Entry 5L75 (X-ray diffraction, 3.70 A resolution); this record covers chains A and B of the 4 polymer chains in the assembly.

[Chain A (and B)]
Protein: Lipopolysaccharide ABC transporter, ATP-binding protein LptB
Source organism: Klebsiella pneumoniae IS22
Notes: chain B of this document is another copy of the same molecule, construct and numbering; everything in this record applies to it too
UniProt: W1B6A5 (W1B6A5_KLEPN); numbering as in UniProt (aligned over 1-241)
Sequence (241 residues; numbered 1 to 241; the number before each row is that of its first residue):
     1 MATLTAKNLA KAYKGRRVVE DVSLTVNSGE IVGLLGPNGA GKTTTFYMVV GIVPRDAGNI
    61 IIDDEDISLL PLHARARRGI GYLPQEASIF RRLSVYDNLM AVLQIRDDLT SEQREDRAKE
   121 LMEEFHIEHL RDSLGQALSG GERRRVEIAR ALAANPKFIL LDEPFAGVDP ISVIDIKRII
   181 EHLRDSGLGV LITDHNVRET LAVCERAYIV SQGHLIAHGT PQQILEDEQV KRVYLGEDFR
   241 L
Not modelled in the structure: 1, 237-241 (chain B: 238-241)
Ion coordination: platinum (II) ion near Glu30 (its only coordinating residue here)

[Chain A / chain B interface]
Contacting residue pairs - 24 pairs, chain A then chain B:
  Pro37(A) with Asp169(B)
  Asn38(A) with Asp169(B), hydrogen bond (backbone-side chain)
  Gly167(A) with Asn38(B); His195(B), hydrogen bond (backbone-side chain)
  Val168(A) with His195(B)
  Asp169(A) with Pro37(B); Asn38(B), hydrogen bond (side chain-backbone); His195(B); Tyr234(B)
  Pro170(A) with Tyr234(B); Leu235(B)
  Ile171(A) with Lys231(B); Arg232(B); Val233(B); Tyr234(B), hydrogen bond (backbone-backbone)
  Val197(A) with Pro170(B), hydrophobic
  Arg198(A) with Arg198(B)
  Arg232(A) with Ile171(B)
  Val233(A) with Ile171(B)
  Tyr234(A) with Pro170(B); Ile171(B), hydrogen bond (backbone-backbone)
  Leu235(A) with Pro170(B)
  Gly236(A) with Ile171(B); Ile174(B)
Other interface residues (no listed pair), chain A (15 interface residues in all): His195
Other interface residues (no listed pair), chain B (15 interface residues in all): Gly167, Val168

[Overview]
The chain A/chain B interface involves 15 residues from each chain; the contacts include 5 hydrogen bonds.
Polar contacts include Asn38(A)-Asp169(B), Gly167(A)-His195(B) and Ile171(A)-Tyr234(B).
Chain A and chain B are both Lipopolysaccharide ABC transporter, ATP-binding protein LptB (Klebsiella
pneumoniae IS22); the structure, A protein structure, was determined by X-ray diffraction.
